8AG5 - chains C and D of the 4 polymer chains in the assembly; structure by electron microscopy, 3.47 A resolution.

== Chain C (and D) ==
Protein: Protein C10
Source organism: Vaccinia virus Western Reserve
Notes: chain D of this document is another copy of the same molecule, construct and numbering; everything in this record applies to it too
UniProt: P03296 (C10_VACCW); residue numbers follow UniProt; this construct covers 1-331
Amino-acid sequence (369 residues; numbered 1 to 369; the number before each row is that of its first residue):
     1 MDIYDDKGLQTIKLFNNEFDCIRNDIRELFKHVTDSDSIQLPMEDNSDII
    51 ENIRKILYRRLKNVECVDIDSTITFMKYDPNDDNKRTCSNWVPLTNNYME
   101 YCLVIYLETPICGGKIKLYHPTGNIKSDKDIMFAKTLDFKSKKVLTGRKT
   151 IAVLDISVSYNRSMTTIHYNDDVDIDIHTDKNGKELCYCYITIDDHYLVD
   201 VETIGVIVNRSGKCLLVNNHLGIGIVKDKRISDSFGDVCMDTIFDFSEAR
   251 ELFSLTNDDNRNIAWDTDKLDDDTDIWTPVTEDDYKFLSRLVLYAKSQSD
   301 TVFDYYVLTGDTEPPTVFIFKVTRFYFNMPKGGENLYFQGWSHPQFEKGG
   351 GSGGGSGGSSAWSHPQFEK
Not modelled in the structure: 332-369
Sequence notes: expression tag (332-369)

== How chain C and chain D interact ==
Contacting residue pairs - 36 pairs, chain C then chain D:
  Met-1(C) / Ile-3(D)  hydrophobic
  Met-1(C) / Tyr-4(D)
  Met-1(C) / Asp-5(D)
  Asp-2(C) / Asp-2(D)
  Asp-2(C) / Tyr-4(D)  hydrogen bond (backbone-backbone)
  Ile-3(C) / Met-1(D)  hydrophobic
  Ile-3(C) / Ile-3(D)  hydrophobic
  Tyr-4(C) / Met-1(D)
  Leu-14(C) / Thr-122(D)
  Arg-59(C) / Gly-183(D)  hydrogen bond (backbone-backbone)
  Arg-59(C) / Arg-210(D)
  Arg-59(C) / Asp-271(D)  salt bridge
  Arg-60(C) / Gly-183(D)
  Leu-61(C) / Asn-182(D)
  Lys-62(C) / Asn-182(D)
  Thr-122(C) / Met-1(D)
  Thr-122(C) / Leu-14(D)
  Ile-125(C) / Ile-125(D)  hydrophobic
  Lys-126(C) / Gly-123(D)
  Lys-126(C) / Asn-124(D)
  Lys-129(C) / Pro-121(D)
  Asn-257(C) / Tyr-305(D)
  Asp-259(C) / Phe-303(D)
  Asp-259(C) / Tyr-305(D)  hydrogen bond
  Asp-259(C) / Lys-321(D)
  Arg-261(C) / Phe-303(D)  hydrogen bond (side chain-backbone)
  Phe-303(C) / Asp-259(D)
  Phe-303(C) / Arg-261(D)  hydrogen bond (backbone-side chain)
  Tyr-305(C) / Asn-257(D)
  Tyr-305(C) / Asp-259(D)  hydrogen bond
  Tyr-305(C) / Tyr-305(D)
  Val-307(C) / Ile-319(D)  hydrophobic
  Val-317(C) / Ile-319(D)  hydrophobic
  Ile-319(C) / Val-307(D)  hydrophobic
  Ile-319(C) / Ile-319(D)  hydrophobic
  Lys-321(C) / Asp-259(D)  salt bridge
Also at the interface, not in a pair above, chain C (32 interface residues in all): Asn-16, Lys-55, Lys-115, His-120, Asn-124, Ser-127, Asn-182, Thr-267, Thr-301, Tyr-306
Also at the interface, not in a pair above, chain D (28 interface residues in all): Asn-161, Lys-269, Thr-301, Tyr-306, Val-317

== Overview ==
32 residues of chain C face 28 of chain D across their interface, with 6 hydrogen bonds and 2 salt bridges.
Among the polar pairs are Arg-59(C)/Asp-271(D), Lys-321(C)/Asp-259(D) and Asp-259(C)/Tyr-305(D).
Both chains are Protein C10 (Vaccinia virus Western Reserve). Entry 8AG5 (Vaccinia C16 protein bound to
Ku70/Ku80) was determined by electron microscopy (same publication as 8AG3 and 8AG4).
